PDB entry 7YIV | X-ray diffraction, 3.18 A resolution | chains H and F of the 8 polymer chains in the assembly

[Chain H (and F)]
Protein: Alkaline phosphatase, tissue-nonspecific isozyme
Source organism: Homo sapiens
Notes: EC 3.1.3.1, 3.9.1.1; chain F of this document is another copy of the same molecule, construct and numbering; everything in this record applies to it too
UniProt: P05186 (PPBT_HUMAN); residues 18-500 here = UniProt positions 18-500
Amino-acid sequence (518 residues; row label = number of the first residue in the row; numbers below 1 keep their minus sign (Met-1 is residue -1)):
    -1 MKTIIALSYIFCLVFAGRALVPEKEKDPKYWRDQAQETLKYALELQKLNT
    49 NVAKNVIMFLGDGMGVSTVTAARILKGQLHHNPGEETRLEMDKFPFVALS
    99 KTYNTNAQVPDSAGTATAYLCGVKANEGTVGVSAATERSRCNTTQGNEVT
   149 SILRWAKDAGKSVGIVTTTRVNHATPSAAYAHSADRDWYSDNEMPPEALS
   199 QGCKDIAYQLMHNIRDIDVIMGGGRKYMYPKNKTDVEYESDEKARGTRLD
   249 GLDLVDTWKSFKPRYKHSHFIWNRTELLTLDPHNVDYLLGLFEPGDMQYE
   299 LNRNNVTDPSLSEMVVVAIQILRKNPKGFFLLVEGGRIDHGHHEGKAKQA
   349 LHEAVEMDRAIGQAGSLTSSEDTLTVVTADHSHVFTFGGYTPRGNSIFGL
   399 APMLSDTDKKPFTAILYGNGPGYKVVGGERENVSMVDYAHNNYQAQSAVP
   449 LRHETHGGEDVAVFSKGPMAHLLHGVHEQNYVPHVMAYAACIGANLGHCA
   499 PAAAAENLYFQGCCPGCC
Disordered / not traced: -1 to 17, 502-516 (chain F: -1 to 17, 501-516)
Disulfide bonds: Cys139-Cys201, Cys489-Cys497
Covalent attachments: N-acetylglucosamine (NAG) linked to Asn140, Asn271, Asn303, Asn430
Construct notes: initiating methionine (-1); expression tag (0-17, 501-516)
Metal / ion sites: Mg2+ near Asp60 (its only coordinating residue here); Zn2+ site 1: Asp60, Asp378, His379; Ca2+: Glu235, Phe290, Glu291, Asp306; Zn2+ site 2: Asp337, His341, His454
Curated features (UniProtKB/Swiss-Prot):
  - active site: Ser110 (Phosphoserine intermediate)
  - binding site (Mg(2+)): Asp60, Thr173, Glu332
  - binding site (Zn(2+)): Asp60, Ser110, Asp337, His341, Asp378, His379, His454
  - binding site (Ca(2+)): Glu235, Phe290, Glu291, Asp306
  - modified residue: Ser110 (Phosphoserine)
  - glycosylation (N-linked (GlcNAc...) asparagine): Asn140, Asn230, Asn271, Asn303, Asn430
  - natural variant: Tyr28 (Y28C: In HPPI), Ala33 (A33V: In HOPS), Ala40 (A40V: In HOPS), Ala51 (A51S: In HOPS; A51V: In HOPS), Met62 (M62L: In HOPS; M62V: In HOPS), Gly63 (G63R: In HOPS; G63V: In HOPS), Thr68 (T68M: In HPPC), Arg71 (R71C: In HOPS; R71H: In HOPS; R71P: In HOPS; R71S: In HPPC), Gly75 (G75S: In HOPS), Gln76 (Q76R: In HOPS), Gly82 (G82R: In HOPS), Pro108 (P108L: In HOPS), 78 further natural variant entries in UniProt
  - mutagenesis: Glu235 (E235A: Abolished alkaline phosphatase activity), Trp270 (W270A: Reduced alkaline phosphatase activity), Arg272 (R272A: Reduced alkaline phosphatase activity), Phe290 (F290A: Abolished alkaline phosphatase activity), Glu291 (E291A: Reduced alkaline phosphatase activity), Asp306 (D306A: Abolished alkaline phosphatase activity)
From the paper describing this entry:
  - binding site for Ca2+: Arg223, Tyr236, Thr305
  - disease-associated variants - Y28D, D156Y, E235G, E291K, D306V, T366N, C497S: decreased catalytic activity
  - catalytic residues: Ser110
  - catalytic residues: Arg184 (proposed by the authors, not directly observed)
  - disease-associated variants - T167M, H171R, H171Y, R184W: abolished catalytic activity
  - mutagenesis - N170D, D294A, G334D: abolished catalytic activity
  - self-association interface (contacts with another copy of this molecule): Arg262
  - disease-associated variants - K264R: unchanged catalytic activity

[Chain H / chain F interface]
Residue-residue contacts (36; chain H residue first):
  Leu18(H) - Glu21(F)
  Lys22(H) - His78(F)
  Lys22(H) - His79(F)
  Lys22(H) - Asn80(F)  hydrogen bond
  Lys27(H) - His79(F)
  Tyr28(H) - His78(F)
  Tyr28(H) - His79(F)
  Asp31(H) - His79(F)  salt bridge
  Glu35(H) - His78(F)  salt bridge
  Lys45(H) - Leu276(F)
  Asn49(H) - His281(F)  hydrogen bond
  His78(H) - Tyr28(F)
  His78(H) - Glu35(F)  salt bridge
  His79(H) - Lys22(F)
  His79(H) - Lys27(F)
  His79(H) - Tyr28(F)
  His79(H) - Asp31(F)  salt bridge
  Asn80(H) - Lys22(F)  hydrogen bond
  Leu276(H) - Lys45(F)
  Gln318(H) - Glu369(F)  hydrogen bond
  Arg321(H) - Ser367(F)
  Arg321(H) - Glu369(F)
  Arg321(H) - Asp370(F)  salt bridge
  Ser364(H) - Ser367(F)
  Ser364(H) - Ser368(F)
  Leu365(H) - Ser367(F)  hydrogen bond (backbone-side chain)
  Leu365(H) - Glu369(F)
  Thr366(H) - Thr366(F)
  Thr366(H) - Ser367(F)
  Ser367(H) - Ser364(F)
  Ser367(H) - Leu365(F)  hydrogen bond (side chain-backbone)
  Ser368(H) - Ser364(F)  hydrogen bond (backbone-backbone)
  Glu369(H) - Gln318(F)  hydrogen bond
  Glu369(H) - Arg321(F)
  Glu369(H) - Leu365(F)
  Asp370(H) - Arg321(F)  salt bridge
Also at the interface, not in a pair above, chain H (25 interface residues in all): Asp25, Leu77, Thr277, Leu278
Also at the interface, not in a pair above, chain F (24 interface residues in all): Asp25, Val315, Arg357

[Overview]
25 residues of chain H and 24 residues of chain F are in contact; the contacts include 8 hydrogen bonds and 6
salt bridges. Among the polar pairs are Asp31(H)-His79(F), Glu35(H)-His78(F) and Arg321(H)-Asp370(F). From the
paper: catalytic residues Ser110(H) and Arg184(H); Y28D, D156Y and E235G of chain H, among others, reduce
catalytic activity; 15 substitutions were tested in all.
Both chains are Alkaline phosphatase, tissue-nonspecific isozyme (Homo sapiens). Entry 7YIV (The Crystal
Structure of Human Tissue Nonspecific Alkaline Phosphatase (ALPL) at Basic pH) was determined by X-ray
diffraction (same publication as 7YIW).
